PDB entry 4QVW | X-ray diffraction, 3.00 A resolution | chains R and S of the 28 polymer chains in the assembly

# Chain R
Name: Proteasome subunit alpha type-5
Organism: Saccharomyces cerevisiae
Notes: EC 3.4.25.1
UniProt: P32379 (PSA5_YEAST); residues -7 to 252 here correspond to UniProt positions 1-260 (UniProt number = residue number + 8)
Sequence (260 residues; each row starts with the number of its first residue; numbers below 1 keep their minus sign (Met-7 is residue -7)):
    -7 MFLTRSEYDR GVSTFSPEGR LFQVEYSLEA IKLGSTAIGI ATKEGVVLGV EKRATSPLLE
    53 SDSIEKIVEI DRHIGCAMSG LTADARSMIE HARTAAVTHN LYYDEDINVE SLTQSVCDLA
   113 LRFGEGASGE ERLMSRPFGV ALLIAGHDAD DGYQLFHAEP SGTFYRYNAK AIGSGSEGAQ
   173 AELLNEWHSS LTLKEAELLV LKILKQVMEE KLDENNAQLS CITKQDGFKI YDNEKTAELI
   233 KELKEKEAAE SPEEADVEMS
Disordered / not traced: -7 to 0, 118-124, 243-252

# Chain S
Name: Proteasome subunit alpha type-6
Organism: Saccharomyces cerevisiae
Notes: EC 3.4.25.1
UniProt: P40302 (PSA6_YEAST); residues 0-233 here correspond to UniProt positions 1-234 (UniProt number = residue number + 1)
Sequence (234 residues; row label = number of the first residue in the row; numbering starts at 0):
     0 MFRNNYDGDT VTFSPTGRLF QVEYALEAIK QGSVTVGLRS NTHAVLVALK RNADELSSYQ
    60 KKIIKCDEHM GLSLAGLAPD ARVLSNYLRQ QCNYSSLVFN RKLAVERAGH LLCDKAQKNT
   120 QSYGGRPYGV GLLIIGYDKS GAHLLEFQPS GNVTELYGTA IGARSQGAKT YLERTLDTFI
   180 KIDGNPDELI KAGVEAISQS LRDESLTVDN LSIAIVGKDT PFTIYDGEAV AKYI
Disordered / not traced: 0-2
UniProt features mapped onto this chain:
  - modified residue: Ser13 (Phosphoserine)
  - cross-link: Lys190 (Glycyl lysine isopeptide (Lys-Gly) (interchain with G-Cter in ubiquitin))

# Chain R / chain S interface
Contacting residue pairs (45):
  Arg2(R) - Gly7(S)
  Ser5(R) - Arg125(S)
  Thr6(R) - Gly7(S)
  Thr6(R) - Gln20(S)
  Phe7(R) - Gln20(S)  hydrogen bond (backbone-side chain)
  Phe7(R) - Tyr23(S)
  Phe7(R) - Leu76(S)  hydrophobic
  Phe7(R) - Arg125(S)
  Phe7(R) - Pro126(S)
  Phe7(R) - Gly128(S)
  Ser8(R) - Tyr23(S)
  Pro9(R) - Tyr23(S)  hydrophobic
  Pro9(R) - Glu26(S)
  Glu10(R) - Glu26(S)
  Glu10(R) - Gln30(S)
  Gly11(R) - Tyr23(S)
  Gly11(R) - Ala27(S)
  Leu13(R) - Arg125(S)
  Gln106(R) - Arg81(S)  hydrogen bond
  Asp110(R) - Arg81(S)  salt bridge
  Leu113(R) - Pro78(S)  hydrophobic
  Leu113(R) - Asp79(S)
  Leu113(R) - Arg125(S)
  Ser153(R) - Pro78(S)
  Gly154(R) - Pro78(S)
  Thr155(R) - Gln59(S)
  Phe156(R) - Gln59(S)
  Tyr157(R) - Arg50(S)  hydrogen bond (side chain-backbone)
  Tyr157(R) - Ala52(S)
  Tyr157(R) - Ser57(S)
  Tyr157(R) - Gln59(S)
  Arg158(R) - Ser56(S)
  Arg158(R) - Ser57(S)  hydrogen bond (backbone-backbone)
  Tyr159(R) - Ala52(S)
  Tyr159(R) - Asp53(S)
  Tyr159(R) - Leu55(S)
  Tyr159(R) - Ser56(S)
  Asn160(R) - Leu55(S)  hydrogen bond (backbone-backbone)
  Ala161(R) - Leu55(S)
  Gln172(R) - Asp53(S)  hydrogen bond
  Gln172(R) - Leu55(S)
  Leu175(R) - Leu55(S)
  Leu176(R) - Glu54(S)
  Leu176(R) - Leu55(S)  hydrophobic
  Trp179(R) - Leu55(S)  hydrophobic
Other interface residues (no listed pair), chain R (27 interface residues in all): Gly3, Glu117
Other interface residues (no listed pair), chain S (25 interface residues in all): Asp6, Ala24, Asn51, Gly123

# Overview
27 residues of chain R and 25 residues of chain S are in contact; the contacts include 6 hydrogen bonds and 1
salt bridge. Among the polar pairs are Asp110(R)-Arg81(S), Phe7(R)-Gln20(S) and Gln106(R)-Arg81(S).
Chain R is Proteasome subunit alpha type-5 and chain S is Proteasome subunit alpha type-6, both from
Saccharomyces cerevisiae; the structure, yCP beta5-A49S-mutant in complex with bortezomib, was determined by
X-ray diffraction, deposited together with 4QUX, 4QUY, 4QV0, 4QV1, 4QV3, 4QV4 and 42 further entries.
